PDB entry 8ZM3 | electron microscopy, 3.10 A resolution | chains A and F of the 11 polymer chains in the assembly

== Chain A ==
Molecule: 61-nt RNA strand
Organism: Candidatus Cloacimonetes bacterium ADurb.Bin088
Sequence (61 nucleotides; each row starts with the number of its first residue; numbers below 1 keep their minus sign (G-7 is residue -7)):
    -7 GUGAACCGGAUUGCCGUCAGGAAAUUAGGUGCGCUUAGCAGUAUUCCCCA
    43 CGCAUGUGGGG
Not modelled in the structure: 46, 53

== Chain F ==
Molecule: CRISPR system Cascade subunit CasC
Organism: Candidatus Cloacimonetes bacterium ADurb.Bin088
UniProt: A0A1V6F8B5 (A0A1V6F8B5_9BACT); residues 1-378 here = UniProt positions 1-378
Amino-acid sequence (378 residues; numbered 1 to 378; the number before each row is that of its first residue):
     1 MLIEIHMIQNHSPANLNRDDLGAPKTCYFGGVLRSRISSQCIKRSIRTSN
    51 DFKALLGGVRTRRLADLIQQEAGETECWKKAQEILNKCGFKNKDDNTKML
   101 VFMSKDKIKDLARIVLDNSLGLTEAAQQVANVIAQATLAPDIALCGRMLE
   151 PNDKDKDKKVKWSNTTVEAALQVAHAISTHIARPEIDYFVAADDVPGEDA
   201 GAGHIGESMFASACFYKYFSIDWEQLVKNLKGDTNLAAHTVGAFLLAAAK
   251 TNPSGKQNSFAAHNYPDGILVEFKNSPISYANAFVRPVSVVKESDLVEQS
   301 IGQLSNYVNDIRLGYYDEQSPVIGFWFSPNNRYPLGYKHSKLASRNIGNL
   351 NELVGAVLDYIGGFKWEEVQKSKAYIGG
Not modelled in the structure: 92-96, 373-378

== Chain A / chain F interface ==
Contacting residue pairs (32):
  U3(A) with Met148(F), sugar contact; Thr166(F), sugar contact
  U4(A) with Met148(F), sugar contact
  G5(A) with Gln40(F), hydrogen bond to the phosphate; Arg60(F), salt bridge to the phosphate
  C6(A) with Gln40(F), phosphate contact; Arg44(F), sugar contact
  C7(A) with Asn17(F), phosphate contact; Arg18(F), hydrogen bond to the sugar; Asp19(F), base contact; Asp20(F), base contact; Lys25(F), salt bridge to the phosphate; Ser38(F), phosphate contact
  G8(A) with Asn17(F), phosphate contact; Arg18(F), base contact; Ser254(F), sugar contact; Gly255(F), phosphate contact
  U9(A) with Arg18(F), salt bridge to the phosphate; Gly255(F), phosphate contact; Lys256(F), phosphate contact; Asn258(F), sugar contact
  A11(A) with Phe189(F), base contact; Val190(F), sugar contact
  G12(A) with Val190(F), sugar contact; Ala191(F), phosphate contact; Ala192(F), hydrogen bond to the phosphate
  G13(A) with Phe189(F), phosphate contact; Val190(F), hydrogen bond to the phosphate; Ala202(F), hydrogen bond to the base; Gly203(F), hydrogen bond to the base; Ile205(F), base contact
  A14(A) with Ala202(F), base contact
Interface residues without a listed pair, chain A (12 interface residues in all): C10
Interface residues without a listed pair, chain F (26 interface residues in all): Leu16, Cys41, Cys145, Tyr188

== In short ==
Chain A and chain F form an interface of 12 and 26 residues respectively; the contacts include 6 hydrogen
bonds and 3 salt bridges. Polar contacts include G13(A)-Ala202(F), G13(A)-Gly203(F) and C7(A)-Arg18(F).
Here chain A is a 61-nt RNA strand and chain F is CRISPR system Cascade subunit CasC, both from Candidatus
Cloacimonetes bacterium ADurb.Bin088. Entry 8ZM3 (Cryo-EM strcuture of Cas5-HNH Cascade,apo-Conf2) was
determined by electron microscopy together with 8ZOL, 8ZP9, 9JXS and 8ZP7 from the same study.
